PDB entry 7D98 | X-ray diffraction, 3.60 A resolution | chains B and H of the 6 polymer chains in the assembly

# Chain B
Molecule: LysR-type regulatory protein
Source organism: Cupriavidus necator
Reference sequence: Q9WXC7 (Q9WXC7_CUPNE); numbering as in UniProt (aligned over 1-294)
Sequence (294 residues; numbered 1 to 294; the number before each row is that of its first residue):
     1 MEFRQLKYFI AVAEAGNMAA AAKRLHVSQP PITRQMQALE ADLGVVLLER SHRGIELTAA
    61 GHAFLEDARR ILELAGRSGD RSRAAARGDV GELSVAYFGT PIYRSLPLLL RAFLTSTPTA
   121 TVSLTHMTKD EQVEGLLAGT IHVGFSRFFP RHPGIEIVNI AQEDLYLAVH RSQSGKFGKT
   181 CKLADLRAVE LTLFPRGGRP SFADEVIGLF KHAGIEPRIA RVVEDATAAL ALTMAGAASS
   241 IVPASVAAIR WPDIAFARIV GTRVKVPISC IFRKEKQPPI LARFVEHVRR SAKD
Disordered / not traced: 51-59, 261-262

# Chain H
Molecule: 56-nt DNA strand
Sequence (56 nucleotides; each row starts with the number of its first residue; numbering starts at 0):
     0 TGCCATGCCG TCCAATACCA AATTAGTCAG CCATCGTTAC GGTTTGCGTA ATATAG
Disordered / not traced: 17-43, 51-55

# Chain B / chain H interface
Contacting residue pairs (6):
  Val-27(B) with DG47(H), phosphate contact
  Ser-28(B) with DG47(H), hydrogen bond to the phosphate
  Pro-30(B) with DT48(H), base contact
  Pro-31(B) with DC46(H), phosphate contact; DG47(H), phosphate contact
  Gln-35(B) with DC46(H), phosphate contact
Also at the interface, not in a pair above, chain B (6 interface residues in all): Tyr-8
Also at the interface, not in a pair above, chain H (4 interface residues in all): DA49

# Overview
Chain B and chain H form an interface of 6 and 4 residues respectively, with 1 hydrogen bond. The
hydrogen-bonded pair is Ser-28(B)/DG47(H).
Here chain B is LysR-type regulatory protein (Cupriavidus necator) and chain H is a 56-nt DNA strand. Entry
7D98 (Crystal structure of full-length CbnR complexed with the target DNA complex) was determined by X-ray
diffraction.
